PDB entry 2H9E | X-ray diffraction, 2.20 A resolution | chains H and S of the 4 polymer chains in the assembly

Chain H:
Molecule: Coagulation factor X heavy chain
From: Homo sapiens
Notes: EC 3.4.21.6; fragment: catalytic domain
UniProtKB: P00742 (FA10_HUMAN); the construct lacks a stretch of the UniProt sequence and is renumbered around it, so the offset changes along the chain: 16-61 = UniProt 235-280; 62-123 = UniProt 282-343; 124-131 = UniProt 345-352; 132-184 = UniProt 355-407; 3 more segments
Chain sequence (233 residues; numbered 16 to 243 plus 7 insertion-coded residues; 2 numbers in that range are skipped by the numbering (no residue carries them; nothing is unmodelled there); the number before each row is that of its first residue; a row labelled like 131A-131B holds insertion residues (131A, then the next letters in order)):
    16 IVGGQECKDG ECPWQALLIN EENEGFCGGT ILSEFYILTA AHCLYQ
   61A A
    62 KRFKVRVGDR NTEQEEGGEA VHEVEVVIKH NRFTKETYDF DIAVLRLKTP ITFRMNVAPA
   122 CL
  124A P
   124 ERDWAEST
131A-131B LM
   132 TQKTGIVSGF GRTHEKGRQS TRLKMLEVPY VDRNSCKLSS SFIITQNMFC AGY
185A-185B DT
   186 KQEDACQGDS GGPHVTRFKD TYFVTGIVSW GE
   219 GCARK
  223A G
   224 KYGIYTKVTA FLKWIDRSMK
Swiss-Prot annotation at these positions:
  - active site (Charge relay system): His57, Asp102, Ser195
Disulfides: Cys22-Cys27, Cys42-Cys58, Cys167-Cys181, Cys191-Cys220
Ion coordination: Na+: Tyr184, Arg222, Lys224
What the authors report for this chain:
  - Na+ coordination: Tyr184, Lys186, Arg222, Lys224
  - binding site for phosphate ion: Asp185A, Thr185B, Lys186, Lys223
  - conformationally variable residues (loop rearrangement): Asn72 to Glu80
  - binding site for selectide inhibitor DTY-ILE-ARG-LEU-LPD peptide (chain S): His57, Glu97, Asp189, Ser195, Ser214, Gly216, Ile227

Chain S:
Molecule: selectide inhibitor DTY-ILE-ARG-LEU-LPD peptide
Chain sequence (5 residues; each row starts with the number of its first residue):
     1 YIRLP
Modified residues: Tyr1 (D-tyrosine; DTY); Pro5 (l-prolinamide; LPD)

How chain H and chain S interact:
Residue-residue contacts - 29 pairs, chain H then chain S:
  His57(H) - Tyr1(S)  hydrogen bond (side chain-backbone)
  Glu97(H) - Arg3(S)  hydrogen bond (backbone-side chain)
  Thr98(H) - Arg3(S)  hydrogen bond (backbone-side chain)
  Tyr99(H) - Arg3(S)
  Glu146(H) - Ile2(S)
  Ser172(H) - Pro5(S)
  Phe173(H) - Arg3(S)
  Phe173(H) - Leu4(S)
  Phe173(H) - Pro5(S)
  Asp189(H) - Tyr1(S)
  Ala190(H) - Tyr1(S)
  Cys191(H) - Tyr1(S)
  Gln192(H) - Tyr1(S)
  Ser195(H) - Tyr1(S)  hydrogen bond (side chain-backbone)
  Val213(H) - Tyr1(S)
  Ser214(H) - Tyr1(S)  hydrogen bond (backbone-backbone)
  Trp215(H) - Tyr1(S)
  Trp215(H) - Arg3(S)
  Gly216(H) - Tyr1(S)  hydrogen bond (backbone-backbone)
  Gly216(H) - Ile2(S)
  Gly216(H) - Arg3(S)  hydrogen bond (backbone-backbone)
  Glu217(H) - Arg3(S)
  Glu217(H) - Leu4(S)
  Glu217(H) - Pro5(S)
  Gly219(H) - Tyr1(S)
  Gly219(H) - Leu4(S)
  Cys220(H) - Ile2(S)  hydrophobic
  Arg222(H) - Leu4(S)
  Gly226(H) - Tyr1(S)
Other interface residues (no listed pair), chain H (24 interface residues in all): Lys96, Arg143, Ile227
The authors on this interface:
  - specific contacts: His57(H)-Tyr1(S), Glu97(H)-Arg3(S), Asp189(H)-Tyr1(S) (water-mediated contact), Ser195(H)-Tyr1(S) (water-mediated contact), Ser214(H)-Tyr1(S), Gly216(H)-Tyr1(S), Gly216(H)-Arg3(S), Ile227(H)-Tyr1(S) (water-mediated contact)
  - interface residues, chain S: Arg3(S)

In short:
24 residues of chain H face 5 of chain S across their interface; the contacts include 7 hydrogen bonds. Polar
contacts include His57(H)-Tyr1(S), Glu97(H)-Arg3(S) and Thr98(H)-Arg3(S). The authors report contacts between
His57(H) and Tyr1(S), Glu97(H) and Arg3(S) and Ser214(H) and Tyr1(S) among others; water-mediated contacts
between Asp189(H) and Tyr1(S), Ser195(H) and Tyr1(S) and Ile227(H) and Tyr1(S). From the paper: a binding site
for selectide inhibitor DTY-ILE-ARG-LEU-LPD peptide (chain S) at His57(H), Glu97(H) and Asp189(H) among
others; a binding site for phosphate ion at Asp185A(H), Thr185B(H) and Lys186(H) among others.
Chain H is Coagulation factor X heavy chain (Homo sapiens) and chain S is selectide inhibitor
DTY-ILE-ARG-LEU-LPD peptide; the structure, Crystal Structure of FXa/selectide/NAPC2 ternary complex, was
determined by X-ray diffraction.
